Entry 8FJ5 (electron microscopy, 2.90 A resolution); this record covers chains A and H of the 20 polymer chains in the assembly.

Chain A (and H):
Name: Pilin_N domain-containing protein
Source organism: Haloferax volcanii (strain ATCC 29605 / DSM 3757 / JCM 8879 / NBRC 14742 / NCIMB 2012 / VKM B-1768 / DS2)
Notes: chain H of this document is another copy of the same molecule, construct and numbering; everything in this record applies to it too
UniProtKB: A0A384KE22 (A0A384KE22_HALVD); residues 1-145 here = UniProt positions 1-145
Chain sequence (145 residues; numbered 1 to 145; the number before each row is that of its first residue):
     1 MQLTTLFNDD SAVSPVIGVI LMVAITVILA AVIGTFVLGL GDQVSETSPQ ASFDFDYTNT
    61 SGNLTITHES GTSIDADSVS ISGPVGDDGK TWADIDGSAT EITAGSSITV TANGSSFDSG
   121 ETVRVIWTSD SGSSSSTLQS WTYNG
Unresolved in the structure: 1-12
Reported in the primary citation:
  - post-translational modification sites: N59, N63, N113

How chain A and chain H interact:
Contacting residue pairs - 4 pairs, chain A then chain H:
  T26(A) - V13(H)
  L29(A) - V16(H)  hydrophobic
  I33(A) - V16(H)  hydrophobic
  I33(A) - I20(H)  hydrophobic
Interface residues without a listed pair, chain A (8 interface residues in all): A30, F36, S119, N144, G145
Interface residues without a listed pair, chain H (8 interface residues in all): I17, V19, V23, S73, E101

Overview:
The chain A/chain H interface involves 8 residues from each chain. The paper reports modification sites
N59(A), N63(A) and N113(A).
Chain A and chain H are both Pilin_N domain-containing protein (Haloferax volcanii (strain ATCC 29605 / DSM
3757 / JCM 8879 / NBRC 14742 / NCIMB 2012 / VKM B-1768 / DS2)); the structure, Structure of the Haloferax
volcanii archaeal type IV pilus, was determined by electron microscopy together with 8FJS, 8FK0, 8FK7 and 7TXI
from the same study.
